PDB entry 7KJK | electron microscopy, 3.60 A resolution | chains B5 and C5 of the 42 polymer chains in the assembly

# Chain B5 (and C5)
Molecule: Tail terminator protein
Source organism: Vibrio phage XM1
Notes: chain C5 of this document is another copy of the same molecule, construct and numbering; everything in this record applies to it too
Amino-acid sequence (161 residues; numbered 1 to 161; the number before each row is that of its first residue):
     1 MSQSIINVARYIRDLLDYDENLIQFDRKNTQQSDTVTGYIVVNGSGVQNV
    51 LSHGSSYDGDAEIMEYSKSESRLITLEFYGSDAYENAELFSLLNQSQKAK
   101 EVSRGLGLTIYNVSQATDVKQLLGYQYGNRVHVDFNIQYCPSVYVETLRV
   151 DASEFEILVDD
Unresolved in the structure: 1, 161

# Chain B5 / chain C5 interface
Contacting residue pairs (39; chain B5 residue first):
  Y84(B5) with K28(C5)
  E85(B5) with S2(C5)
  E88(B5) with S2(C5); P141(C5); S142(C5)
  S91(B5) with K68(C5), hydrogen bond
  L92(B5) with Y66(C5); S67(C5); K68(C5); S142(C5); V143(C5)
  L93(B5) with V145(C5), hydrophobic
  Q95(B5) with H53(C5), hydrogen bond; Y66(C5)
  S96(B5) with Y66(C5)
  Q97(B5) with Y66(C5), hydrogen bond (backbone-side chain)
  N112(B5) with H53(C5)
  V113(B5) with V50(C5); H53(C5), hydrogen bond (backbone-side chain)
  S114(B5) with V50(C5), hydrogen bond (backbone-backbone)
  Q115(B5) with V47(C5); Q48(C5); N49(C5)
  A116(B5) with V47(C5); Q48(C5), hydrogen bond (backbone-backbone)
  T117(B5) with V47(C5); Q48(C5), hydrogen bond (backbone-side chain)
  D118(B5) with R27(C5); G44(C5); S45(C5); R72(C5), salt bridge
  V119(B5) with R27(C5)
  K120(B5) with R27(C5); K28(C5)
  Y125(B5) with N29(C5)
  Q126(B5) with N29(C5)
  Y127(B5) with R27(C5); K28(C5); N29(C5), hydrogen bond (backbone-side chain)
Also at the interface, not in a pair above, chain B5 (23 interface residues in all): L89, N129
Also at the interface, not in a pair above, chain C5 (22 interface residues in all): I5, D26, S55

# Overview
23 residues of chain B5 face 22 of chain C5 across their interface, with 8 hydrogen bonds and 1 salt bridge.
Among the polar pairs are D118(B5)-R72(C5), S91(B5)-K68(C5) and Q95(B5)-H53(C5).
Chain B5 and chain C5 are both Tail terminator protein (Vibrio phage XM1); the structure, The Neck region of
Phage XM1 (6-fold symmetry), was determined by electron microscopy, deposited together with 7KMX, 7KLN and
7KH1.
